PDB entry 7MLI | X-ray diffraction, 3.60 A resolution | chains D and G of the 9 polymer chains in the assembly

[Chain D]
Protein: DNA-directed RNA polymerase subunit beta'
Organism: Thermus thermophilus (strain HB8 / ATCC 27634 / DSM 579)
Notes: EC 2.7.7.6
UniProt: Q8RQE8 (RPOC_THET8); residues 1-1524 here = UniProt positions 1-1524
Chain sequence (1524 residues; row label = number of the first residue in the row):
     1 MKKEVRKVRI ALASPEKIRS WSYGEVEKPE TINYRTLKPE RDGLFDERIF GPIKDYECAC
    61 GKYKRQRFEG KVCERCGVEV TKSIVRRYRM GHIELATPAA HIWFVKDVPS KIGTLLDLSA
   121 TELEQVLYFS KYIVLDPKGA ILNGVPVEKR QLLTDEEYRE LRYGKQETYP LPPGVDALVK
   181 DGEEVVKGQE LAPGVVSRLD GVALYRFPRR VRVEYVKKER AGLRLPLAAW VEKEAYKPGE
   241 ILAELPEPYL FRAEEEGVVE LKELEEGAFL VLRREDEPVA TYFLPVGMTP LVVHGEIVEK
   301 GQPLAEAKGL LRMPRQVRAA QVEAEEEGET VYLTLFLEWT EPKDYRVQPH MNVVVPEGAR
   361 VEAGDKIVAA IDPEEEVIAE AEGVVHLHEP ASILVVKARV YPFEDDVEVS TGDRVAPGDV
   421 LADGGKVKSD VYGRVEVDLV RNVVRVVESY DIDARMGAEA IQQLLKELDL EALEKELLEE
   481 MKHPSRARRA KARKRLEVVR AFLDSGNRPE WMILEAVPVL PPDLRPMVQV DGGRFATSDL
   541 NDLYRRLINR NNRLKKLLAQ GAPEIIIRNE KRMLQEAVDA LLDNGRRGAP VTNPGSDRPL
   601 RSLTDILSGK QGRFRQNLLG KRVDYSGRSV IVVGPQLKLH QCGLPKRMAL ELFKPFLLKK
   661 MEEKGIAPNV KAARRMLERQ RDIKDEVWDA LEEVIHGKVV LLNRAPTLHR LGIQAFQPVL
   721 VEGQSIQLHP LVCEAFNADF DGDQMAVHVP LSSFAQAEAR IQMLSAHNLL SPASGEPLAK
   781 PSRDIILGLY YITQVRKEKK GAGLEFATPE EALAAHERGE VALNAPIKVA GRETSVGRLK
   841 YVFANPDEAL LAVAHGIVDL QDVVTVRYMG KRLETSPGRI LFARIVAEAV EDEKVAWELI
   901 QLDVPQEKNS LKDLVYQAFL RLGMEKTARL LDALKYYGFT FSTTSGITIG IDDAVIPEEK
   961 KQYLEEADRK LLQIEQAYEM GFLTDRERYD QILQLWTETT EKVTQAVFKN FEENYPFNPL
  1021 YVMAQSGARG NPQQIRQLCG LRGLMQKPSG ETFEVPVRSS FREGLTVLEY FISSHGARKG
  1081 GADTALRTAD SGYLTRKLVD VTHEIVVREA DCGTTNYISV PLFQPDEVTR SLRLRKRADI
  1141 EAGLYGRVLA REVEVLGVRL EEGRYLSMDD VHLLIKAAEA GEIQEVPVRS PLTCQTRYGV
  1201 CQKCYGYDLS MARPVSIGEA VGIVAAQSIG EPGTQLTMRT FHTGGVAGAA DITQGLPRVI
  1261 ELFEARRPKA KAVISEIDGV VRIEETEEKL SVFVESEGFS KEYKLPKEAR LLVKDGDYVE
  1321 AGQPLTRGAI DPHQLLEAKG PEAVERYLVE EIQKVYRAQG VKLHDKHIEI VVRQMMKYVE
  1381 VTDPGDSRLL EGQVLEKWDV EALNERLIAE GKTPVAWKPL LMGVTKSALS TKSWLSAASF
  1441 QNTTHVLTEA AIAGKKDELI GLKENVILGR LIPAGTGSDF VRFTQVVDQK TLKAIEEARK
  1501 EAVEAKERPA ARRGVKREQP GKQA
Disordered / not traced: 1-2, 1238-1251, 1503-1524
Ion coordination: Zn2+ site 1: Cys-58, Cys-60, Cys-73, Cys-76; Mg2+ site 1: Asp-739, Asp-741, Asp-743 (shared with 1 residue of chain I); Mg2+ site 2 near Lys-840 (its only coordinating residue here); Mg2+ site 3: Trp-897, Ile-900; Zn2+ site 2: Cys-1112, Cys-1194, Cys-1201, Cys-1204

[Chain G]
Molecule: 20-nt DNA strand
Sequence (20 nucleotides; numbered 2 to 21; the number before each row is that of its first residue):
     2 CCTGCATCCG TAGGGCGAGG
Disordered / not traced: 2-5, 21

[Chain D / chain G interface]
Contacting residue pairs (19; chain D residue first):
  Arg-586(D) with DC10(G), salt bridge to the phosphate
  Lys-610(D) with DG14(G), salt bridge to the phosphate; DG15(G), salt bridge to the phosphate
  Arg-615(D) with DA13(G), salt bridge to the phosphate; DG15(G), salt bridge to the phosphate
  Arg-622(D) with DC17(G), salt bridge to the phosphate
  Arg-628(D) with DG16(G), sugar contact; DC17(G), sugar contact
  Ala-705(D) with DG15(G), hydrogen bond to the base; DG16(G), sugar contact
  Pro-706(D) with DG15(G), base contact
  Thr-1088(D) with DG14(G), base contact
  Ala-1089(D) with DG14(G), sugar contact
  Gly-1092(D) with DG14(G), sugar contact
  Tyr-1093(D) with DT12(G), sugar contact; DA13(G), sugar contact; DG14(G), sugar contact
  Gln-1441(D) with DT12(G), phosphate contact
  Asn-1442(D) with DT12(G), hydrogen bond to the phosphate
Other interface residues (no listed pair), chain D (16 interface residues in all): Arg-1096, Thr-1443, Thr-1444
Other interface residues (no listed pair), chain G (9 interface residues in all): DC9, DG11

[In short]
16 residues of chain D and 9 residues of chain G are in contact; the contacts include 2 hydrogen bonds and 6
salt bridges. Polar pairs include Ala-705(D)/DG15(G), Asn-1442(D)/DT12(G) and Arg-586(D)/DC10(G). Cys-58(D),
Cys-60(D), Cys-73(D) and Cys-76(D) form the Zn2+ site 1.
Chain D is DNA-directed RNA polymerase subunit beta' (Thermus thermophilus (strain HB8 / ATCC 27634 / DSM
579)) and chain G is a 20-nt DNA strand; the structure, Crystal structure of Thermus thermophilus reiterative
transcription complex with 5nt oligo-C RNA, was determined by X-ray diffraction (same publication as 7MLB,
7MLJ and 7RDQ).
